4AV2 - chains A and M of the 24 polymer chains in the assembly; structure by electron microscopy, 26.00 A resolution (very low resolution: no residue pairs are listed; an interface is given only as per-side residue counts).

Chain A:
Name: Type IV pilus biogenesis and competence protein pilq
Organism: Neisseria meningitidis MC58
Reference sequence: Q70M91 (PILQ_NEIMB); residues 25-769 here = UniProt positions 25-769
Chain sequence (745 residues; row label = number of the first residue in the row):
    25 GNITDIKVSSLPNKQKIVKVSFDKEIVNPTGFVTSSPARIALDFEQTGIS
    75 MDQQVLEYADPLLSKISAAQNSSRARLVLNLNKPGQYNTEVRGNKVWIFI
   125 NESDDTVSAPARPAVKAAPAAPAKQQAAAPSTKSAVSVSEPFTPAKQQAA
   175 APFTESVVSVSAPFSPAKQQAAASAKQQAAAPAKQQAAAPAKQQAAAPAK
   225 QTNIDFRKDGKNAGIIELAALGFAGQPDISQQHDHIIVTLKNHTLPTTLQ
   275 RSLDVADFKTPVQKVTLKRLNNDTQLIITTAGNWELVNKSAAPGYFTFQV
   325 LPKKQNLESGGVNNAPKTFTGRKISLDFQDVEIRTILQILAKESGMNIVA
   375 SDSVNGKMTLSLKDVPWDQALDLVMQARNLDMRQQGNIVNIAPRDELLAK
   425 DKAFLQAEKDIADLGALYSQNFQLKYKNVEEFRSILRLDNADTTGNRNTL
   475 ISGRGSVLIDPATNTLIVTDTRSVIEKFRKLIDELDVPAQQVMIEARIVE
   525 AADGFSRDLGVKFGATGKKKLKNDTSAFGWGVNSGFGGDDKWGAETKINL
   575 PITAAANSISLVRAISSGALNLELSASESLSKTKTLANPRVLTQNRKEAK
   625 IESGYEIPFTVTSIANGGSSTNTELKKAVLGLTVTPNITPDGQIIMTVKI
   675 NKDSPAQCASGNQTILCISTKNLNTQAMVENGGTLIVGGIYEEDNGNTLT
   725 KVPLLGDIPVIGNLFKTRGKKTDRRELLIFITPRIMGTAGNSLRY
Disordered / not traced: 25-225, 326-342, 518-769
Construct notes: variant Phe428 (Leu in Q70M91)
UniProt features mapped onto this chain:
  - natural variant: Ala203 (A203T: In strain: CCUG 37602), Gln218 to Gln225 (deletion: In strain: CCUG 37602), Phe428 (L428F: In strain: CCUG 37602; this construct carries the variant), Arg461 (R461A: In strain: CCUG 37602), Ile475 (I475V: In strain: CCUG 37602), Thr607 (T607P: In strain: CCUG 37602)

Chain M:
Name: Pilp protein
Organism: Neisseria meningitidis MC58
Reference sequence: Q7DD77 (Q7DD77_NEIMB); residue numbers follow UniProt; this construct covers 1-181
Chain sequence (181 residues; each row starts with the number of its first residue):
     1 MKHYALLISFLALSACSQGSEDLNEWMAQTRREAKAEIIPFQAPTLPVAP
    51 VYSPPQLTGPNAFDFRRMETDKKGENAPDTKRIKETLEKFSLENMRYVGI
   101 LKSGQKVSGFIEAEGYVYTVGVGNYLGQNYGRIESITDDSIVLNELIEDS
   151 TGNWVSRKAELLLNSSDKNTEQAAAPAAEQN
Disordered / not traced: 1-83, 166-181

Interface between chain A and chain M:
At this resolution (26 A) residue pairs are not listed: 9 residues of chain A and 13 of chain M lie at the interface.

In short:
9 residues of chain A face 13 of chain M across their interface.
Here chain A is Type IV pilus biogenesis and competence protein pilq and chain M is Pilp protein, both from
Neisseria meningitidis MC58. Entry 4AV2 (Single particle electron microscopy of PilQ dodecameric complexes
from Neisseria meningitidis) was determined by electron microscopy.
